3IG8 - chain A; structure by X-ray diffraction, 2.69 A resolution.

Chain A:
Name: Glutamate-cysteine ligase
Source organism: Saccharomyces cerevisiae
Notes: EC 6.3.2.2
Reference sequence: P32477 (GSH1_YEAST); numbering as in UniProt (aligned over 1-678)
Amino-acid sequence (692 residues; numbered 1 to 692; the number before each row is that of its first residue):
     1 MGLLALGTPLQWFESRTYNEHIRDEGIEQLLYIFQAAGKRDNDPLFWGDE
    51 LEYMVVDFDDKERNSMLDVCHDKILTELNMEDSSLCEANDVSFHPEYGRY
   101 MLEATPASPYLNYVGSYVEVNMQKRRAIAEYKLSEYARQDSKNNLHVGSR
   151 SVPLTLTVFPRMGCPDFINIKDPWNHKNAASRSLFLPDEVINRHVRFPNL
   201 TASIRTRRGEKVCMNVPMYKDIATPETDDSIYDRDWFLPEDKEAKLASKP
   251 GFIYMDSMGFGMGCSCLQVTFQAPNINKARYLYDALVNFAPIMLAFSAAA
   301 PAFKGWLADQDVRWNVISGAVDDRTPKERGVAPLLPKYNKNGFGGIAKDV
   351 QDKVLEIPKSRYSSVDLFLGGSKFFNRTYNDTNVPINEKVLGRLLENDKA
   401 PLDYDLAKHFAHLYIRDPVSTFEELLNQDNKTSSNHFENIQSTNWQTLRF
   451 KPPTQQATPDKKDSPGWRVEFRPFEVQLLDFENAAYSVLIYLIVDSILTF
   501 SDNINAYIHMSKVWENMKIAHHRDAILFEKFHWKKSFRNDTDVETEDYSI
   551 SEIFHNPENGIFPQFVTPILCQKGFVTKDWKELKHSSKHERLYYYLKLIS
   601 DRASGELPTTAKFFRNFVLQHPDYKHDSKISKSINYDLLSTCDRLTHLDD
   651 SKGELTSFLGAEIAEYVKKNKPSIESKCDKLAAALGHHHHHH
Unresolved in the structure: 1, 674-692
Sequence notes: expression tag (679-692)
Metal / ion sites: Mg2+ site 1: Glu50, Gln268, Glu470 (together with ADP); Mg2+ site 2: Glu50, Glu103 (together with ADP); Mg2+ site 3: Glu52, Glu96, Glu103 (together with glutamic acid)
Residues lining bound ligands:
  - ADP (adenosine-5'-diphosphate): Phe46, Trp47, Gly48, Asp49, Glu50, His94, Glu103, Thr105, Pro106, Pro109, Gln268, Thr270, Phe271, Gln272, Lys451, Pro465, Arg468, Glu470
  - glutamic acid (GLU): Glu52, Glu96, Glu103, Met262, Cys264, Ser265, Cys266, Gln268, Arg313, Ile317, Tyr362, Trp445, Arg472
What the authors report for this chain:
  - binding site for ADP: Gln272

In short:
Bound to chain A: glutamic acid and ADP. Glu50, Gln268 and Glu470 form the Mg2+ site 1. The Mg2+ site 2 is
built by Glu50 and Glu103. The paper reports a binding site for ADP at Gln272.
Chain A is Glutamate-cysteine ligase (Saccharomyces cerevisiae); the structure, Saccharomyces cerevisiae
glutamate cysteine ligase in complex with Mg2+, L-glutamate and ADP, was determined by X-ray diffraction (same
publication as 3IG5).
